1Z7Z - chains 1 and 2 of the 6 polymer chains in the assembly; structure by electron microscopy, 8.00 A resolution (low resolution: residue-level contacts below are approximate; hydrogen-bond / salt-bridge calls are withheld).

== Chain 1 ==
Protein: human coxsackievirus A21
Source organism: Human coxsackievirus A21
Notes: fragment: Viral Protein 1 residues 1073-1286
Amino-acid sequence (286 residues; each row starts with the number of its first residue):
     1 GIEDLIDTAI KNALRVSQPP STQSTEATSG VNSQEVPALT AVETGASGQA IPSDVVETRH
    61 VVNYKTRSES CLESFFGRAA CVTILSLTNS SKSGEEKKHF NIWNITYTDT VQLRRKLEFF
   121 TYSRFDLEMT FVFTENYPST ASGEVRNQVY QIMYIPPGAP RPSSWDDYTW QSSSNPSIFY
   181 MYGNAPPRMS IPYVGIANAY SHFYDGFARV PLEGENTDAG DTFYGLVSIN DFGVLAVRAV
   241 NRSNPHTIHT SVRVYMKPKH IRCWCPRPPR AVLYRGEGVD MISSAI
Unresolved in the structure: 1-72

== Chain 2 ==
Protein: human coxsackievirus A21
Source organism: Human coxsackievirus A21
Notes: fragment: Viral Protein 2 residues 2010-2272
Amino-acid sequence (272 residues; row label = number of the first residue in the row):
     1 SPNVEACGYS DRVRQITLGN STITTQEAAN AIVAYGEWPT YINDSEANPV DAPTEPDVSS
    61 NRFYTLESVS WKTTSRGWWW KLPDCLKDMG MFGQNMYYHY LGRSGYTIHV QCNASKFHQG
   121 ALGVFLIPEF VMACNTESKT SYVSYINANP GERGGEFTNT YNPSNTDASE GRKFAALDYL
   181 LGSGVLAGNA FVYPHQIINL RTNNSATIVV PYVNSLVIDC MAKHNNWGIV ILPLAPLAFA
   241 ATSSPQVPIT VTIAPMCTEF NGLRNITVPV HQ
Unresolved in the structure: 1-9

== How chain 1 and chain 2 interact ==
Residue-residue contacts (114):
  Thr121(1) - Glu129(2)
  Tyr122(1) - Glu129(2)
  Tyr122(1) - Val213(2)
  Tyr122(1) - Asn214(2)
  Tyr122(1) - Ser215(2)
  Ala197(1) - Ser215(2)
  Ala197(1) - Leu216(2)
  Asn198(1) - Ser215(2)
  Asn198(1) - Leu216(2)
  Asn198(1) - Val217(2)
  Ala199(1) - Ser215(2)
  Ser201(1) - Glu129(2)
  Ser201(1) - Ser215(2)
  Phe203(1) - Glu129(2)
  Phe203(1) - Val131(2)
  Tyr204(1) - Glu129(2)
  Tyr204(1) - Val131(2)
  Tyr204(1) - Asp219(2)
  Tyr204(1) - Lys223(2)
  Tyr204(1) - His224(2)
  Asp205(1) - Lys81(2)
  Asp205(1) - Glu129(2)
  Asp205(1) - Phe130(2)
  Asp205(1) - Val131(2)
  Asp205(1) - His224(2)
  Asp205(1) - Asn225(2)
  Gly206(1) - Lys223(2)
  Phe207(1) - Val143(2)
  Phe207(1) - Ser144(2)
  Phe207(1) - Tyr145(2)
  Phe207(1) - Ala148(2)
  Phe207(1) - Asn149(2)
  Phe207(1) - Lys223(2)
  Ala208(1) - Lys223(2)
  Pro211(1) - Tyr145(2)
  Pro211(1) - Pro269(2)
  Pro211(1) - Val270(2)
  Leu212(1) - Val268(2)
  Leu212(1) - Pro269(2)
  Leu212(1) - Val270(2)
  Glu213(1) - Val268(2)
  Glu213(1) - Pro269(2)
  Glu213(1) - Val270(2)
  Glu213(1) - His271(2)
  Glu215(1) - Val270(2)
  Asn216(1) - Val270(2)
  Thr217(1) - Ile146(2)
  Thr217(1) - Val270(2)
  Thr217(1) - His271(2)
  Thr217(1) - Gln272(2)
  Asp218(1) - Ser144(2)
  Asp218(1) - Arg172(2)
  Ala219(1) - Ser144(2)
  Ala219(1) - Tyr145(2)
  Gly220(1) - Val143(2)
  Asp221(1) - Ser141(2)
  Asp221(1) - Tyr142(2)
  Asp221(1) - Val143(2)
  Asp221(1) - Ser144(2)
  Asp221(1) - Arg172(2)
  Thr222(1) - Tyr142(2)
  Tyr224(1) - Val131(2)
  Tyr224(1) - Ser141(2)
  Tyr224(1) - Val143(2)
  Tyr224(1) - Phe174(2)
  Cys265(1) - Tyr35(2)
  Cys265(1) - Val213(2)
  Pro266(1) - Tyr35(2)
  Pro266(1) - Val192(2)
  Pro266(1) - Tyr193(2)
  Arg267(1) - Pro128(2)
  Arg267(1) - Glu129(2)
  Arg267(1) - Val192(2)
  Arg267(1) - Tyr193(2)
  Pro268(1) - Val185(2)
  Pro268(1) - Asn189(2)
  Pro268(1) - Val192(2)
  Pro268(1) - Tyr193(2)
  Pro269(1) - Val185(2)
  Arg270(1) - Ser183(2)
  Arg270(1) - Gly184(2)
  Ala271(1) - Gly184(2)
  Ala271(1) - Val185(2)
  Ala271(1) - Leu186(2)
  Val272(1) - Leu180(2)
  Val272(1) - Gly184(2)
  Arg275(1) - Thr136(2)
  Arg275(1) - Glu137(2)
  Arg275(1) - Ser138(2)
  Arg275(1) - Lys139(2)
  Arg275(1) - Thr140(2)
  Gly278(1) - Ser141(2)
  Val279(1) - Val131(2)
  Val279(1) - Met132(2)
  Val279(1) - Ala133(2)
  Val279(1) - Ser141(2)
  Val279(1) - Ser183(2)
  Asp280(1) - Ala133(2)
  Asp280(1) - Cys134(2)
  Asp280(1) - Thr140(2)
  Asp280(1) - Ser141(2)
  Met281(1) - Ala133(2)
  Met281(1) - Tyr161(2)
  Met281(1) - Leu180(2)
  Met281(1) - Gly182(2)
  Met281(1) - Gly184(2)
  Ile282(1) - Glu137(2)
  Ile282(1) - Tyr161(2)
  Ser283(1) - Glu137(2)
  Ser283(1) - Tyr161(2)
  Ile286(1) - Tyr161(2)
  Ile286(1) - Leu177(2)
  Ile286(1) - Tyr179(2)
  Ile286(1) - Leu180(2)
Other interface residues (no listed pair), chain 1 (44 interface residues in all): Tyr200, Arg209, Val210, Val227
Other interface residues (no listed pair), chain 2 (55 interface residues in all): Pro163, Ala175, Ala190, Ala222, Thr267

== Summary ==
44 residues of chain 1 and 55 residues of chain 2 are in contact.
Chain 1 is human coxsackievirus A21 and chain 2 is human coxsackievirus A21, both from Human coxsackievirus
A21; the structure, Cryo-em structure of human coxsackievirus A21 complexed with five domain icam-1kilifi, was
determined by electron microscopy, deposited together with 1Z7S.
